Entry 3HGW (X-ray diffraction, 2.25 A resolution); this record covers chains C and D.

== Chain C (and D) ==
Name: Salicylate biosynthesis protein pchB
From: Pseudomonas aeruginosa
Notes: EC 4.1.99.-; chain D of this document is another copy of the same molecule, construct and numbering; everything in this record applies to it too
UniProtKB: Q51507 (PCHB_PSEAE); residue numbers follow UniProt; this construct covers 1-98
Sequence (101 residues; numbered 1 to 101; the number before each row is that of its first residue):
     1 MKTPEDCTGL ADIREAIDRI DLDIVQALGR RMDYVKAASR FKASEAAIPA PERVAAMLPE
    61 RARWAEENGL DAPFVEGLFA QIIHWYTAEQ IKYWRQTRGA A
Not modelled in the structure: 1, 40-53, 99-101 (chain D: 1, 99-101)
Differences from the reference sequence: engineered mutation T87 (Ile in Q51507)
UniProt features mapped onto this chain:
  - binding site (substrate): R14, R31, K42, Q90
  - mutagenesis: A37 (A37I: Increases the rate constant for the mutase activity by a factor of 1000, and also increases the lyase catalytic efficiency by a factor of 6), K42 (K42A: Active across the entire pH range from 4 to 9. 11-fold reduction of the affinity for isochorismate and 7-fold reduction of the catalytic efficiency for lyase activity ...), A43 (A43P: Slight reduction of the affinity for isochorismate and of the catalytic efficiency for isochorismate-pyruvate lyase activity ...)

== Interface between chain C and chain D ==
Pairs across the interface - 97 pairs, chain C then chain D:
  K2(C) with Y34(D), hydrogen bond (backbone-side chain)
  T3(C) with Y34(D)
  P4(C) with D33(D); Y34(D); A37(D); R40(D), hydrogen bond (backbone-side chain)
  C7(C) with Y34(D), hydrophobic; R40(D), hydrogen bond (backbone-side chain); F41(D)
  T8(C) with F41(D)
  G9(C) with F41(D)
  L10(C) with A38(D); F41(D); K42(D)
  I13(C) with Y34(D); A38(D), hydrophobic; F41(D), hydrophobic
  R14(C) with A50(D); R53(D)
  A16(C) with Y34(D), hydrophobic
  I17(C) with R31(D); V35(D), hydrophobic; M57(D), hydrophobic
  D18(C) with R53(D), salt bridge; E60(D); R61(D), salt bridge; W64(D)
  I20(C) with A27(D); R31(D); Y34(D), hydrophobic
  D21(C) with R31(D), salt bridge; R61(D), salt bridge; W64(D); F79(D)
  L22(C) with W64(D), hydrophobic
  I24(C) with A27(D), hydrophobic; L28(D), hydrophobic; F79(D), hydrophobic
  V25(C) with W64(D); A65(D); N68(D); L70(D); F79(D), hydrophobic
  Q26(C) with N68(D)
  A27(C) with I20(D); I24(D), hydrophobic
  L28(C) with I24(D), hydrophobic; L70(D); L78(D), hydrophobic
  G29(C) with N68(D); L70(D)
  R31(C) with I17(D); I20(D); D21(D), salt bridge
  M32(C) with L70(D), hydrophobic
  D33(C) with P4(D)
  Y34(C) with K2(D), hydrogen bond (side chain-backbone); T3(D); P4(D); C7(D), hydrophobic; I13(D); A16(D), hydrophobic; I20(D), hydrophobic
  V35(C) with I17(D), hydrophobic
  A37(C) with P4(D); I13(D)
  A38(C) with L10(D), hydrophobic; I13(D), hydrophobic
  E60(C) with D18(D)
  R61(C) with D18(D), salt bridge; D21(D), salt bridge
  W64(C) with D18(D); D21(D); L22(D); V25(D)
  A65(C) with V25(D)
  N68(C) with V25(D); Q26(D); G29(D)
  L70(C) with V25(D); L28(D), hydrophobic; G29(D); Y86(D)
  D71(C) with W85(D)
  F74(C) with Q81(D); I82(D), hydrophobic; W85(D)
  L78(C) with L28(D), hydrophobic; L78(D), hydrophobic
  F79(C) with D21(D); V25(D), hydrophobic
  Q81(C) with F74(D); L78(D); Q81(D)
  W85(C) with D71(D); F74(D), hydrophobic
  Y86(C) with L70(D)
Also at the interface, not in a pair above, chain C (46 interface residues in all): E5, R30, M57, V75, I82
Also at the interface, not in a pair above, chain D (48 interface residues in all): R30, M32, V75, G77

== In short ==
46 residues of chain C face 48 of chain D across their interface, with 4 hydrogen bonds and 7 salt bridges.
Polar pairs include D18(C)-R53(D), D18(C)-R61(D) and D21(C)-R31(D). From UniProt: 4 substrate-binding residues
and 3 mutagenesis sites on chain C.
Both chains are Salicylate biosynthesis protein pchB (Pseudomonas aeruginosa). Entry 3HGW (Apo Structure of
Pseudomonas aeruginosa Isochorismate-Pyruvate Lyase I87T mutant) was determined by X-ray diffraction (same
publication as 3HGX).
